Entry 5UHD (X-ray diffraction, 4.01 A resolution (low resolution: residue-level contacts below are approximate; hydrogen-bond / salt-bridge calls are withheld)); this record covers chains C and D of the 8 polymer chains in the assembly.

# Chain C
Molecule: DNA-directed RNA polymerase subunit beta
From: Mycobacterium tuberculosis (strain ATCC 25618 / H37Rv)
Notes: EC 2.7.7.6
UniProtKB: P9WGY9 (RPOB_MYCTU); numbering as in UniProt (aligned over 1-1178)
Chain sequence (1178 residues; numbered 1 to 1178; the number before each row is that of its first residue):
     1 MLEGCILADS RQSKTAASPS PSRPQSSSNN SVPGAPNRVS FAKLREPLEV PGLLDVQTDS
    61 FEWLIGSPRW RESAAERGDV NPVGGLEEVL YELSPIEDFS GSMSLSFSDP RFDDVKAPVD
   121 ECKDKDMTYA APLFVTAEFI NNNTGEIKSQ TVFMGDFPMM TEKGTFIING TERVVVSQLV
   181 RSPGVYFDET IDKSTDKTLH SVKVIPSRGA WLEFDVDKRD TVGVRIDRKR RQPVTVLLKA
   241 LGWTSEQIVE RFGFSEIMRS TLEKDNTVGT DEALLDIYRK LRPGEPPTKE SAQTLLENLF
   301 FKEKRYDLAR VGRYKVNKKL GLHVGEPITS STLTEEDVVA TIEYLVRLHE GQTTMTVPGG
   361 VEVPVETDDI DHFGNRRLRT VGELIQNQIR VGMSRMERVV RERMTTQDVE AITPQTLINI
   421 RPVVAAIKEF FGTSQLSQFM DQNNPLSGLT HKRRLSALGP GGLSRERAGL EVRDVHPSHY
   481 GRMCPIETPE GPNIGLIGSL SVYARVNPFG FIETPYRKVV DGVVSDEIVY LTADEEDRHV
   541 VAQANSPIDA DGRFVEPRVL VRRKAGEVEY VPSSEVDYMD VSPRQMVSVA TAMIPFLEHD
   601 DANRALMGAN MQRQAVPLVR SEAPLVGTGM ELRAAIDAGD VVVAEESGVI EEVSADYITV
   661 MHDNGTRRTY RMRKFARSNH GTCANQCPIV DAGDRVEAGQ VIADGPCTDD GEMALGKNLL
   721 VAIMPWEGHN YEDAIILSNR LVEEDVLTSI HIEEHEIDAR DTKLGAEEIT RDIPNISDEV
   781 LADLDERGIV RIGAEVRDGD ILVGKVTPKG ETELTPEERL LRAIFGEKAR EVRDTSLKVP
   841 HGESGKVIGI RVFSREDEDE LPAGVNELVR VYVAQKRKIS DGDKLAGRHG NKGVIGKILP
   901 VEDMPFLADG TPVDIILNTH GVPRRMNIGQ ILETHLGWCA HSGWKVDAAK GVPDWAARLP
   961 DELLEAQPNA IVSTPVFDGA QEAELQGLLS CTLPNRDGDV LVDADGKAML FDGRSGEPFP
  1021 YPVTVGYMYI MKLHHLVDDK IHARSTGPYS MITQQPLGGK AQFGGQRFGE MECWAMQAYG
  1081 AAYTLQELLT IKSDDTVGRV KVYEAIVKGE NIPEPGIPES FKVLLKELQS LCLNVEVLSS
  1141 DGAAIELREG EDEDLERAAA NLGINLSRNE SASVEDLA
Disordered / not traced: 1-27, 1154-1178
Ligand contacts: rifampicin (RFP): Arg173, Val176, Ser434, Gln435, Leu436, Ser437, Gln438, Phe439, Met440, Asp441, His451, Arg454, Ser456, Leu458, Arg465, Pro489, Asn493, Ile497, Asn610, Arg613, His680
Curated features (UniProtKB/Swiss-Prot):
  - natural variant: Val423 (V423A: In strain: vr1), Leu436 (L436P: In strain: vr2), Ser437 (S437T: In strain: vr3), Gln438 to Asp441 (sequence variant, change not given here; In strain: RJ49), Gln438 (Q438L: In strain: vr4), Phe439 (F439V: In strain: RJ37), Met440 to Asn443 (deletion: In strain: RJ55), Asp441 (D441V: In strain: vr3), Leu449 to Lys452 (sequence variant, change not given here; In strain: RJ48), His451 (H451D: In strain: vr5; H451L: In strain: SP28; H451N: In strain: vr6; H451P: In strain: vr8; H451Q: In strain: vr1; H451R: In strain: vr7), Ser456 (S456L: In strain: vr11 and RJ37; S456Q: In strain: vr9; S456W: In strain: vr10), Leu458 (L458P: In strain: vr12 and SP22)
  - mutagenesis: Glu138 (E138R: Weakens interaction with TRCF and CarD), Ile147 (I147A: Weakens interaction with TRCF and CarD), Lys148 (K148A: Does not affect association with TRCF, but weakens interaction with CarD), Ser149 (S149A: Does not affect association with TRCF, but weakens interaction with CarD)

# Chain D
Molecule: DNA-directed RNA polymerase subunit beta'
From: Mycobacterium tuberculosis (strain ATCC 25618 / H37Rv)
Notes: EC 2.7.7.6
UniProtKB: P9WGY7 (RPOC_MYCTU); numbering as in UniProt (aligned over 1-1316)
Chain sequence (1316 residues; numbered 1 to 1316; the number before each row is that of its first residue):
     1 MLDVNFFDEL RIGLATAEDI RQWSYGEVKK PETINYRTLK PEKDGLFCEK IFGPTRDWEC
    61 YCGKYKRVRF KGIICERCGV EVTRAKVRRE RMGHIELAAP VTHIWYFKGV PSRLGYLLDL
   121 APKDLEKIIY FAAYVITSVD EEMRHNELST LEAEMAVERK AVEDQRDGEL EARAQKLEAD
   181 LAELEAEGAK ADARRKVRDG GEREMRQIRD RAQRELDRLE DIWSTFTKLA PKQLIVDENL
   241 YRELVDRYGE YFTGAMGAES IQKLIENFDI DAEAESLRDV IRNGKGQKKL RALKRLKVVA
   301 AFQQSGNSPM GMVLDAVPVI PPELRPMVQL DGGRFATSDL NDLYRRVINR NNRLKRLIDL
   361 GAPEIIVNNE KRMLQESVDA LFDNGRRGRP VTGPGNRPLK SLSDLLKGKQ GRFRQNLLGK
   421 RVDYSGRSVI VVGPQLKLHQ CGLPKLMALE LFKPFVMKRL VDLNHAQNIK SAKRMVERQR
   481 PQVWDVLEEV IAEHPVLLNR APTLHRLGIQ AFEPMLVEGK AIQLHPLVCE AFNADFDGDQ
   541 MAVHLPLSAE AQAEARILML SSNNILSPAS GRPLAMPRLD MVTGLYYLTT EVPGDTGEYQ
   601 PASGDHPETG VYSSPAEAIM AADRGVLSVR AKIKVRLTQL RPPVEIEAEL FGHSGWQPGD
   661 AWMAETTLGR VMFNELLPLG YPFVNKQMHK KVQAAIINDL AERYPMIVVA QTVDKLKDAG
   721 FYWATRSGVT VSMADVLVPP RKKEILDHYE ERADKVEKQF QRGALNHDER NEALVEIWKE
   781 ATDEVGQALR EHYPDDNPII TIVDSGATGN FTQTRTLAGM KGLVTNPKGE FIPRPVKSSF
   841 REGLTVLEYF INTHGARKGL ADTALRTADS GYLTRRLVDV SQDVIVREHD CQTERGIVVE
   901 LAERAPDGTL IRDPYIETSA YARTLGTDAV DEAGNVIVER GQDLGDPEID ALLAAGITQV
   961 KVRSVLTCAT STGVCATCYG RSMATGKLVD IGEAVGIVAA QSIGEPGTQL TMRTFHQGGV
  1021 GEDITGGLPR VQELFEARVP RGKAPIADVT GRVRLEDGER FYKITIVPDD GGEEVVYDKI
  1081 SKRQRLRVFK HEDGSERVLS DGDHVEVGQQ LMEGSADPHE VLRVQGPREV QIHLVREVQE
  1141 VYRAQGVSIH DKHIEVIVRQ MLRRVTIIDS GSTEFLPGSL IDRAEFEAEN RRVVAEGGEP
  1201 AAGRPVLMGI TKASLATDSW LSAASFQETT RVLTDAAINC RSDKLNGLKE NVIIGKLIPA
  1261 GTGINRYRNI AVQPTEEARA AAYTIPSYED QYYSPDFGAA TGAAVPLDDY GYSDYR
Disordered / not traced: 1-2, 1012-1025, 1282-1316
Metal / ion sites: Zn2+ site 1: Cys60, Cys62, Cys75, Cys78; Mg2+: Asp535, Asp537, Asp539; Zn2+ site 2: Cys891, Cys968, Cys975, Cys978
Curated features (UniProtKB/Swiss-Prot):
  - binding site (Zn(2+)): Cys60, Cys62, Cys75, Cys78, Cys891, Cys968, Cys975, Cys978
  - binding site (Mg(2+)): Asp535, Asp537, Asp539

# Interface between chain C and chain D
Residue-residue contacts - 356 pairs, chain C then chain D:
  Asp196(C) - Lys1082(D)
  Leu470(C) - Asp862(D)
  Arg473(C) - Arg857(D)
  Asp474(C) - His854(D)
  Asp474(C) - Arg857(D)
  Val475(C) - Phe850(D)
  Val475(C) - His854(D)
  Val475(C) - Arg857(D)
  His476(C) - Phe850(D)
  Tyr480(C) - Val846(D)
  Tyr480(C) - Phe850(D)
  Pro485(C) - Thr853(D)
  Pro485(C) - Arg857(D)
  Ile486(C) - Tyr849(D)
  Ile486(C) - Thr853(D)
  Ile486(C) - Arg857(D)
  Thr488(C) - Arg857(D)
  Ile494(C) - Leu860(D)
  Gly495(C) - Arg857(D)
  Gln543(C) - Val846(D)
  Val568(C) - Leu847(D)
  Met586(C) - Val846(D)
  Met586(C) - Phe850(D)
  Leu597(C) - Tyr849(D)
  Glu598(C) - Gly843(D)
  Glu598(C) - Leu844(D)
  Glu598(C) - Tyr849(D)
  His599(C) - Phe840(D)
  His599(C) - Arg841(D)
  His599(C) - Glu842(D)
  His599(C) - Gly843(D)
  Asp600(C) - Phe840(D)
  Asp600(C) - Tyr849(D)
  Asp601(C) - Lys821(D)
  Asp601(C) - Phe840(D)
  Asp601(C) - Asn852(D)
  Ala602(C) - Thr853(D)
  Ala602(C) - Ala856(D)
  Asn603(C) - Ala856(D)
  Asn603(C) - Leu860(D)
  Ala605(C) - Tyr849(D)
  Ile723(C) - Thr730(D)
  Met724(C) - Thr725(D)
  Pro725(C) - Ala724(D)
  Pro725(C) - Thr725(D)
  Pro725(C) - Val729(D)
  Trp726(C) - Thr725(D)
  Glu727(C) - Pro434(D)
  Glu727(C) - Phe721(D)
  Glu727(C) - Tyr722(D)
  Glu727(C) - Thr725(D)
  Glu727(C) - Arg726(D)
  Gly728(C) - Val432(D)
  Gly728(C) - Phe721(D)
  His729(C) - Val432(D)
  His729(C) - Pro434(D)
  Asn730(C) - Asp580(D)
  Tyr731(C) - Val432(D)
  Tyr731(C) - Pro526(D)
  Tyr731(C) - Phe536(D)
  Tyr731(C) - Arg578(D)
  Tyr731(C) - Leu579(D)
  Tyr731(C) - Asp580(D)
  Tyr731(C) - Met581(D)
  Tyr731(C) - Phe721(D)
  Glu732(C) - Ala534(D)
  Glu732(C) - Asp535(D)
  Glu732(C) - Phe536(D)
  Glu732(C) - Arg578(D)
  Glu732(C) - Leu579(D)
  Arg760(C) - Asp331(D)
  Lys763(C) - Arg37(D)
  Lys763(C) - Leu39(D)
  Arg797(C) - Gln479(D)
  Asp798(C) - Arg478(D)
  Asp798(C) - Gln479(D)
  Gly799(C) - Arg478(D)
  Asp800(C) - Arg478(D)
  Thr812(C) - Glu59(D)
  Glu813(C) - Lys66(D)
  Glu813(C) - Arg67(D)
  Asp881(C) - Ala521(D)
  Gly882(C) - Val429(D)
  Gly882(C) - Val431(D)
  Lys884(C) - Asp537(D)
  Lys892(C) - Asp537(D)
  Gly893(C) - Phe536(D)
  Gly893(C) - Asp537(D)
  Val894(C) - Ile430(D)
  Val894(C) - Phe536(D)
  Val894(C) - Gly538(D)
  Ile895(C) - Val431(D)
  Gly896(C) - Val431(D)
  Asn918(C) - Asp580(D)
  Thr919(C) - Val729(D)
  Thr919(C) - Thr730(D)
  Thr919(C) - Val731(D)
  His920(C) - Leu579(D)
  His920(C) - Asp580(D)
  His920(C) - Thr583(D)
  His920(C) - Ile802(D)
  Pro923(C) - Gln813(D)
  Arg924(C) - Thr808(D)
  Arg924(C) - Gln813(D)
  Met926(C) - Gln813(D)
  Met926(C) - Thr816(D)
  Met926(C) - Leu817(D)
  Met926(C) - Phe840(D)
  Ile928(C) - Leu817(D)
  Ile928(C) - Phe840(D)
  Ile931(C) - Val731(D)
  Ile931(C) - Met733(D)
  His935(C) - Ser732(D)
  His935(C) - Met733(D)
  Phe977(C) - Val846(D)
  Phe977(C) - Tyr849(D)
  Glu982(C) - Met733(D)
  Glu982(C) - Arg841(D)
  Glu982(C) - Glu842(D)
  Gln986(C) - Met733(D)
  Asp1005(C) - Ser732(D)
  Asp1005(C) - Ala734(D)
  Lys1007(C) - Ser732(D)
  Lys1007(C) - Asp735(D)
  Asp1012(C) - Arg726(D)
  Ser1015(C) - Arg726(D)
  Phe1019(C) - Thr725(D)
  Pro1020(C) - Arg726(D)
  Tyr1021(C) - Tyr587(D)
  Tyr1021(C) - Arg630(D)
  Tyr1021(C) - Ser727(D)
  Tyr1021(C) - Gly728(D)
  Pro1022(C) - Thr730(D)
  Thr1024(C) - Thr730(D)
  Thr1024(C) - Val731(D)
  Thr1024(C) - Ser732(D)
  Val1037(C) - Val429(D)
  Val1037(C) - Lys520(D)
  Asp1038(C) - Lys520(D)
  Lys1040(C) - Arg427(D)
  Lys1040(C) - Val429(D)
  Lys1040(C) - Gln540(D)
  Ile1041(C) - Arg427(D)
  Ile1041(C) - Ser428(D)
  Ile1041(C) - Met447(D)
  Ile1041(C) - Lys520(D)
  His1042(C) - Gly426(D)
  His1042(C) - Arg427(D)
  Ala1043(C) - Ser425(D)
  Ala1043(C) - Gly426(D)
  Ala1043(C) - Met447(D)
  Ala1043(C) - Glu450(D)
  Arg1044(C) - Asp423(D)
  Arg1044(C) - Tyr424(D)
  Arg1044(C) - Ser425(D)
  Arg1044(C) - Glu450(D)
  Ser1045(C) - Asp423(D)
  Ser1045(C) - Tyr424(D)
  Ser1045(C) - Glu450(D)
  Ser1045(C) - Lys453(D)
  Tyr1049(C) - Asp423(D)
  Met1051(C) - Pro326(D)
  Met1051(C) - Val328(D)
  Ile1052(C) - Arg89(D)
  Thr1053(C) - Arg412(D)
  Thr1053(C) - Asn416(D)
  Gln1054(C) - Arg89(D)
  Gln1055(C) - Asn416(D)
  Gln1055(C) - Lys420(D)
  Gln1055(C) - Arg421(D)
  Pro1056(C) - Arg421(D)
  Pro1056(C) - Val422(D)
  Pro1056(C) - Asp423(D)
  Leu1057(C) - Arg421(D)
  Gly1058(C) - Arg421(D)
  Phe1063(C) - Glu450(D)
  Gly1065(C) - Arg421(D)
  Gly1065(C) - Val422(D)
  Gly1065(C) - Ser425(D)
  Gln1066(C) - Arg421(D)
  Gln1066(C) - Val422(D)
  Gln1066(C) - Ser425(D)
  Gln1066(C) - Gly426(D)
  Gln1066(C) - Arg427(D)
  Gln1066(C) - Ala542(D)
  Gln1066(C) - His544(D)
  Arg1067(C) - Arg414(D)
  Arg1067(C) - Gln415(D)
  Arg1067(C) - Gly419(D)
  Arg1067(C) - Lys420(D)
  Arg1067(C) - Arg421(D)
  Phe1068(C) - Gly419(D)
  Phe1068(C) - Lys420(D)
  Phe1068(C) - Val422(D)
  Phe1068(C) - Ile509(D)
  Phe1068(C) - His544(D)
  Gly1069(C) - Leu418(D)
  Gly1069(C) - Gly419(D)
  Glu1070(C) - Arg414(D)
  Glu1070(C) - Leu418(D)
  Glu1070(C) - Arg875(D)
  Met1071(C) - Thr503(D)
  Glu1072(C) - Asn499(D)
  Glu1072(C) - Thr503(D)
  Glu1072(C) - Ile509(D)
  Cys1073(C) - Leu418(D)
  Trp1074(C) - Arg875(D)
  Trp1074(C) - Val878(D)
  Trp1074(C) - Ile997(D)
  Trp1074(C) - Gln1001(D)
  Ala1075(C) - Thr503(D)
  Ala1075(C) - Arg506(D)
  Ala1075(C) - Gln1001(D)
  Met1076(C) - Ile509(D)
  Met1076(C) - Met559(D)
  Gln1077(C) - Gln882(D)
  Gln1077(C) - Ala994(D)
  Gln1077(C) - Ile997(D)
  Gln1077(C) - Leu1248(D)
  Gln1077(C) - Ile1258(D)
  Ala1078(C) - Arg506(D)
  Ala1078(C) - Val998(D)
  Ala1078(C) - Gln1001(D)
  Tyr1079(C) - Arg506(D)
  Tyr1079(C) - Leu507(D)
  Tyr1079(C) - Ile509(D)
  Tyr1079(C) - Gln510(D)
  Tyr1079(C) - Met559(D)
  Tyr1079(C) - Asn564(D)
  Gly1080(C) - Leu558(D)
  Gly1080(C) - Gly1261(D)
  Gly1080(C) - Thr1262(D)
  Ala1081(C) - Glu554(D)
  Ala1081(C) - Leu558(D)
  Ala1082(C) - Glu554(D)
  Ala1082(C) - Leu1257(D)
  Ala1082(C) - Ile1258(D)
  Ala1082(C) - Thr1262(D)
  Ala1082(C) - Gly1263(D)
  Tyr1083(C) - Glu550(D)
  Tyr1083(C) - Glu554(D)
  Tyr1083(C) - Leu1257(D)
  Tyr1083(C) - Thr1262(D)
  Tyr1083(C) - Arg1268(D)
  Thr1084(C) - Ala551(D)
  Thr1084(C) - Glu554(D)
  Leu1085(C) - Val1252(D)
  Leu1085(C) - Ile1258(D)
  Gln1086(C) - Gly1255(D)
  Gln1086(C) - Leu1257(D)
  Glu1087(C) - Pro546(D)
  Glu1087(C) - Leu547(D)
  Glu1087(C) - Ser548(D)
  Glu1087(C) - Ala551(D)
  Leu1088(C) - Val422(D)
  Leu1089(C) - Lys420(D)
  Leu1089(C) - Val1252(D)
  Thr1090(C) - Gly1255(D)
  Lys1092(C) - Arg421(D)
  Lys1092(C) - Val422(D)
  Lys1092(C) - Asp423(D)
  Lys1092(C) - Tyr424(D)
  Lys1092(C) - Leu545(D)
  Lys1092(C) - Leu547(D)
  Ser1093(C) - Lys420(D)
  Ser1093(C) - Arg421(D)
  Asp1094(C) - Lys420(D)
  Thr1096(C) - Lys86(D)
  Tyr1103(C) - Tyr424(D)
  Tyr1103(C) - Pro454(D)
  Tyr1103(C) - Met457(D)
  Ile1106(C) - Pro454(D)
  Ile1106(C) - Phe455(D)
  Ile1106(C) - Lys458(D)
  Val1107(C) - Pro454(D)
  Val1107(C) - Met457(D)
  Val1107(C) - Lys458(D)
  Val1107(C) - Ile469(D)
  Gly1109(C) - Lys458(D)
  Ile1112(C) - Ser548(D)
  Gly1116(C) - Asn5(D)
  Ile1117(C) - Asn5(D)
  Pro1118(C) - Lys420(D)
  Pro1118(C) - Ile1254(D)
  Pro1118(C) - Gly1255(D)
  Glu1119(C) - Arg89(D)
  Ser1120(C) - Asn416(D)
  Ser1120(C) - Leu417(D)
  Phe1121(C) - Leu10(D)
  Phe1121(C) - Ile1253(D)
  Phe1121(C) - Ile1254(D)
  Val1123(C) - Leu324(D)
  Val1123(C) - Arg412(D)
  Leu1124(C) - Leu406(D)
  Leu1124(C) - Phe413(D)
  Leu1124(C) - Leu417(D)
  Lys1126(C) - Glu90(D)
  Lys1126(C) - Met92(D)
  Lys1126(C) - Leu324(D)
  Glu1127(C) - Ile320(D)
  Glu1127(C) - Leu405(D)
  Glu1127(C) - Arg412(D)
  Leu1128(C) - Leu406(D)
  Leu1128(C) - Leu1233(D)
  Gln1129(C) - Trp23(D)
  Gln1129(C) - Met92(D)
  Gln1129(C) - Pro318(D)
  Ser1130(C) - Pro318(D)
  Ser1130(C) - Ile320(D)
  Ser1130(C) - Phe382(D)
  Ser1130(C) - Leu402(D)
  Leu1131(C) - His103(D)
  Leu1131(C) - Trp105(D)
  Leu1131(C) - Phe382(D)
  Leu1131(C) - Leu402(D)
  Leu1131(C) - Ser403(D)
  Cys1132(C) - Leu14(D)
  Cys1132(C) - Ala15(D)
  Cys1132(C) - His103(D)
  Cys1132(C) - Leu314(D)
  Cys1132(C) - Pro318(D)
  Cys1132(C) - Phe382(D)
  Leu1133(C) - Gly13(D)
  Leu1133(C) - Trp105(D)
  Leu1133(C) - Tyr106(D)
  Leu1133(C) - Ala1237(D)
  Asn1134(C) - Arg11(D)
  Asn1134(C) - Ile12(D)
  Asn1134(C) - Gly13(D)
  Asn1134(C) - Ala15(D)
  Asn1134(C) - Asp19(D)
  Asn1134(C) - Trp23(D)
  Val1135(C) - Leu10(D)
  Val1135(C) - Arg11(D)
  Val1135(C) - Ile12(D)
  Glu1136(C) - Leu10(D)
  Glu1136(C) - Arg11(D)
  Val1137(C) - Phe7(D)
  Val1137(C) - Glu9(D)
  Leu1138(C) - Phe7(D)
  Leu1138(C) - Asp8(D)
  Leu1138(C) - Glu9(D)
  Leu1138(C) - Arg11(D)
  Ser1140(C) - Asp8(D)
  Ile1145(C) - Phe7(D)
  Arg1148(C) - Lys86(D)
  Arg1148(C) - Glu90(D)
  Glu1149(C) - Glu90(D)
  Gly1150(C) - Tyr25(D)
  Asp1152(C) - Gln22(D)
  Asp1152(C) - Trp23(D)
  Asp1152(C) - Ser24(D)
  Asp1152(C) - Tyr25(D)
  Glu1153(C) - Arg21(D)
  Glu1153(C) - Gln22(D)
  Glu1153(C) - Ser24(D)
Also at the interface, not in a pair above, chain C (175 interface residues in all): Pro477, His479, Cys484, Glu487, Pro583, Leu606, Asp733, Ala734, Asp758, Lys897, Leu932, Gln981, Leu985, Leu989, Val1023, Thr1046, Gly1047, Val1102, Lys1108, Glu1114, Pro1115, Ser1139, Gly1142, Glu1151
Also at the interface, not in a pair above, chain D (185 interface residues in all): Asp3, Val4, Phe6, Gly26, Val68, Val87, Glu323, Tyr344, Gln435, Pro444, Leu451, Lys473, Leu497, His505, Cys529, Lys858, Leu865, Thr874, Trp1220, Lys1249, Lys1256, Ala1260

# Overview
The interface between chain C and chain D involves 175 residues on one side and 185 on the other. Bound to
chain C: rifampicin. Curated annotation (UniProt) lists 4 mutagenesis sites on chain C; 8 Zn2+-binding
residues and 3 Mg2+-binding residues on chain D.
Here chain C is DNA-directed RNA polymerase subunit beta and chain D is DNA-directed RNA polymerase subunit
beta', both from Mycobacterium tuberculosis (strain ATCC 25618 / H37Rv). Entry 5UHD (Crystal structure of
Mycobacterium tuberculosis transcription initiation complex containing 4nt RNA in complex with Rifampin) was
determined by X-ray diffraction (same publication as 5UH5, 5UH6, 5UH8, 5UH9, 5UHA, 5UHB and 4 further
entries).
